1OEB - chains A and D; structure by X-ray diffraction, 1.76 A resolution.

[Chain A]
Name: GRB2-related adaptor protein 2
From: Mus musculus
Notes: fragment: sh3c domain, residues 265-322
UniProt: O89100 (GRP2_MOUSE); residues 1-58 here correspond to UniProt positions 265-322 (UniProt number = residue number + 264)
Chain sequence (62 residues; row label = number of the first residue in the row; note: 1 number in that range is skipped by the numbering (no residue carries it; nothing is unmodelled there); numbers below 1 keep their minus sign (Pro-4 is residue -4)):
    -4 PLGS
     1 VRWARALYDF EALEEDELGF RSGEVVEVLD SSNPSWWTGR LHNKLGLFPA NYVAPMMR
Disordered / not traced: 56-58
Metal / ion sites: Cd2+: Glu24, His42 (shared with 2 residues of chain B)
From the paper describing this entry:
  - Cd2+ coordination: Glu24, His42
  - conformationally variable residues (side-chain flip): Glu14

[Chain D]
Name: Lymphocyte cytosolic protein 2
Notes: fragment: protein interaction peptide, residues 231-243
UniProt: Q60787 (LCP2_MOUSE); residues 1-13 here correspond to UniProt positions 231-243 (UniProt number = residue number + 230)
Chain sequence (13 residues; each row starts with the number of its first residue):
     1 PAPSIDRSTK PPL
Disordered / not traced: 1
From the paper describing this entry:
  - mutagenesis - P3A, D6E, D6K, P11A, P11V: decreased binding to GRB2-related adaptor protein 2 (chain A)

[Interface between chain A and chain D]
Contacting residue pairs (27; chain A residue first):
  Tyr8(A) - Ala2(D)  hydrophobic
  Tyr8(A) - Pro3(D)
  Phe10(A) - Ile5(D)  hydrophobic
  Phe10(A) - Arg7(D)
  Glu11(A) - Arg7(D)
  Leu13(A) - Arg7(D)
  Glu14(A) - Lys10(D)  salt bridge
  Asp16(A) - Lys10(D)  salt bridge
  Asp16(A) - Leu13(D)
  Glu17(A) - Arg7(D)  salt bridge
  Glu17(A) - Lys10(D)  salt bridge
  Asn33(A) - Pro11(D)
  Ser35(A) - Thr9(D)
  Trp36(A) - Ile5(D)  hydrophobic
  Trp36(A) - Asp6(D)  hydrogen bond (side chain-backbone)
  Trp36(A) - Arg7(D)
  Trp36(A) - Thr9(D)  hydrogen bond
  Trp36(A) - Lys10(D)
  Trp36(A) - Pro11(D)
  Thr38(A) - Leu13(D)
  Gly46(A) - Leu13(D)
  Leu47(A) - Lys10(D)
  Leu47(A) - Pro11(D)
  Asn51(A) - Pro3(D)
  Tyr52(A) - Ala2(D)
  Tyr52(A) - Pro3(D)  hydrogen bond (side chain-backbone)
  Tyr52(A) - Ile5(D)
Other interface residues (no listed pair), chain A (17 interface residues in all): Leu45, Pro49
From the paper, about this interface:
  - residue pairs: Glu14(A)-Lys10(D) (hydrogen bond), Glu17(A)-Lys10(D) (hydrogen bond), Trp36(A)-Asp6(D) (hydrogen bond), Trp36(A)-Lys10(D), Thr38(A)-Leu13(D), Leu45(A)-Leu13(D) (hydrophobic contact), Pro49(A)-Ile5(D) (hydrophobic contact), Tyr52(A)-Pro3(D) (hydrophobic contact), Tyr52(A)-Ile5(D) (hydrophobic contact)
  - interface residues, chain D: Pro11(D)

[Summary]
The interface between chain A and chain D involves 17 residues on one side and 9 on the other; the contacts
include 3 hydrogen bonds and 4 salt bridges. Polar pairs include Glu14(A)-Lys10(D), Asp16(A)-Lys10(D) and
Glu17(A)-Arg7(D). The authors report hydrogen bonds between Glu14(A) and Lys10(D), Glu17(A) and Lys10(D) and
Trp36(A) and Asp6(D); contacts between Trp36(A) and Lys10(D) and Thr38(A) and Leu13(D); hydrophobic contacts
between Leu45(A) and Leu13(D), Pro49(A) and Ile5(D) and Tyr52(A) and Pro3(D) among others. The paper reports
that P3A, D6E and D6K of chain D, among others, reduce binding to GRB2-related adaptor protein 2 (chain A);
the interface residue Pro11(D); 5 substitutions were tested in all.
Chain A is GRB2-related adaptor protein 2 (Mus musculus) and chain D is Lymphocyte cytosolic protein 2; the
structure, Mona/Gads SH3C domain, was determined by X-ray diffraction.
